PDB entry 4H63 | X-ray diffraction, 3.40 A resolution | chains H and V of the 6 polymer chains in the assembly

# Chain H
Molecule: Mediator of RNA polymerase II transcription subunit 8
From: Schizosaccharomyces pombe
Reference sequence: O94646 (MED8_SCHPO); numbering as in UniProt (aligned over 1-200)
Sequence (200 residues; each row starts with the number of its first residue):
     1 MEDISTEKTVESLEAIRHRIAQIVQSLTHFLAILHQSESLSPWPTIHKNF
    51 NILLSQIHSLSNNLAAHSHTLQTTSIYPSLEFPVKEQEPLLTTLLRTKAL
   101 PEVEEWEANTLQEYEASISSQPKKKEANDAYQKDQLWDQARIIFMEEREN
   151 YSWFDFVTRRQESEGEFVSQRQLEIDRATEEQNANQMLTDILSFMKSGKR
Disordered / not traced: 1-2, 119-126, 155-170

# Chain V
Molecule: Mediator of RNA polymerase II transcription subunit 22
From: Schizosaccharomyces pombe
Reference sequence: O14010 (MED22_SCHPO); residue numbers follow UniProt; this construct covers 2-136
Sequence (135 residues; row label = number of the first residue in the row):
     2 SSDSFQRQLVQRTNTLNSSIDNATLTILSRFQDILDIAINEGKDKYTVAP
    52 EVYQIECHTVSMVRAVEQLLDVSRQIKSYWLTNSLSTSFPTVDYSEPDLE
   102 KVKRTLTKLQNHLLEVSLIEPEASETTEAPTVSDT
Disordered / not traced: 2-4, 122-136

# How chain H and chain V interact
Pairs across the interface (39; chain H residue first):
  W43(H) with V61(V), hydrophobic; R65(V)
  P44(H) with R65(V)
  H47(H) with V61(V); S62(V), hydrogen bond; R65(V), hydrogen bond
  F50(H) with Y54(V), hydrogen bond (backbone-side chain)
  N51(H) with C58(V); S62(V), hydrogen bond
  L53(H) with Y54(V)
  L54(H) with Y54(V), hydrophobic; Q55(V); C58(V), hydrophobic; H59(V)
  I57(H) with P51(V), hydrophobic; Y54(V), hydrophobic
  H58(H) with Q55(V), hydrogen bond
  S61(H) with P51(V)
  E107(H) with K46(V), salt bridge
  Y131(H) with E42(V)
  D134(H) with I40(V); N41(V), hydrogen bond (side chain-backbone); E42(V), hydrogen bond (side chain-backbone)
  W137(H) with L36(V), hydrophobic; A39(V), hydrophobic
  D138(H) with I40(V)
  R141(H) with D37(V)
  F144(H) with L29(V); F32(V), hydrophobic; Q33(V)
  M145(H) with Q33(V), hydrogen bond
  W153(H) with L29(V), hydrophobic
  F154(H) with D22(V)
  R171(H) with N15(V), hydrogen bond; N18(V)
  E174(H) with V11(V)
  R177(H) with Q7(V), hydrogen bond; L10(V)
  E181(H) with Q7(V)
Interface residues without a listed pair, chain H (29 interface residues in all): A65, W106, A130, A140, R148
Interface residues without a listed pair, chain V (26 interface residues in all): T48, A50

# Overview
29 residues of chain H and 26 residues of chain V are in contact; the contacts include 10 hydrogen bonds and 1
salt bridge. Polar pairs include E107(H)-K46(V), H47(H)-S62(V) and H47(H)-R65(V).
Chain H is Mediator of RNA polymerase II transcription subunit 8 and chain V is Mediator of RNA polymerase II
transcription subunit 22, both from Schizosaccharomyces pombe; the structure, Structure of the
Schizosaccharomyces pombe Mediator head module, was determined by X-ray diffraction (same publication as 4H61
and 4H62).
